Entry 2O5I (X-ray diffraction, 2.50 A resolution); this record covers chains I and D of the 8 polymer chains in the assembly.

Chain I:
Molecule: 14-nt DNA strand
Sequence (14 nucleotides; numbered 2 to 15; the number before each row is that of its first residue):
     2 AACGCCAGAC AGGG
Unresolved in the structure: 2

Chain D:
Protein: DNA-directed RNA polymerase beta' chain
Source organism: Thermus thermophilus
Notes: EC 2.7.7.6
UniProt: Q8RQE8 (RPOC_THET8); residue numbers follow UniProt; this construct covers 1-1524
Amino-acid sequence (1524 residues; each row starts with the number of its first residue):
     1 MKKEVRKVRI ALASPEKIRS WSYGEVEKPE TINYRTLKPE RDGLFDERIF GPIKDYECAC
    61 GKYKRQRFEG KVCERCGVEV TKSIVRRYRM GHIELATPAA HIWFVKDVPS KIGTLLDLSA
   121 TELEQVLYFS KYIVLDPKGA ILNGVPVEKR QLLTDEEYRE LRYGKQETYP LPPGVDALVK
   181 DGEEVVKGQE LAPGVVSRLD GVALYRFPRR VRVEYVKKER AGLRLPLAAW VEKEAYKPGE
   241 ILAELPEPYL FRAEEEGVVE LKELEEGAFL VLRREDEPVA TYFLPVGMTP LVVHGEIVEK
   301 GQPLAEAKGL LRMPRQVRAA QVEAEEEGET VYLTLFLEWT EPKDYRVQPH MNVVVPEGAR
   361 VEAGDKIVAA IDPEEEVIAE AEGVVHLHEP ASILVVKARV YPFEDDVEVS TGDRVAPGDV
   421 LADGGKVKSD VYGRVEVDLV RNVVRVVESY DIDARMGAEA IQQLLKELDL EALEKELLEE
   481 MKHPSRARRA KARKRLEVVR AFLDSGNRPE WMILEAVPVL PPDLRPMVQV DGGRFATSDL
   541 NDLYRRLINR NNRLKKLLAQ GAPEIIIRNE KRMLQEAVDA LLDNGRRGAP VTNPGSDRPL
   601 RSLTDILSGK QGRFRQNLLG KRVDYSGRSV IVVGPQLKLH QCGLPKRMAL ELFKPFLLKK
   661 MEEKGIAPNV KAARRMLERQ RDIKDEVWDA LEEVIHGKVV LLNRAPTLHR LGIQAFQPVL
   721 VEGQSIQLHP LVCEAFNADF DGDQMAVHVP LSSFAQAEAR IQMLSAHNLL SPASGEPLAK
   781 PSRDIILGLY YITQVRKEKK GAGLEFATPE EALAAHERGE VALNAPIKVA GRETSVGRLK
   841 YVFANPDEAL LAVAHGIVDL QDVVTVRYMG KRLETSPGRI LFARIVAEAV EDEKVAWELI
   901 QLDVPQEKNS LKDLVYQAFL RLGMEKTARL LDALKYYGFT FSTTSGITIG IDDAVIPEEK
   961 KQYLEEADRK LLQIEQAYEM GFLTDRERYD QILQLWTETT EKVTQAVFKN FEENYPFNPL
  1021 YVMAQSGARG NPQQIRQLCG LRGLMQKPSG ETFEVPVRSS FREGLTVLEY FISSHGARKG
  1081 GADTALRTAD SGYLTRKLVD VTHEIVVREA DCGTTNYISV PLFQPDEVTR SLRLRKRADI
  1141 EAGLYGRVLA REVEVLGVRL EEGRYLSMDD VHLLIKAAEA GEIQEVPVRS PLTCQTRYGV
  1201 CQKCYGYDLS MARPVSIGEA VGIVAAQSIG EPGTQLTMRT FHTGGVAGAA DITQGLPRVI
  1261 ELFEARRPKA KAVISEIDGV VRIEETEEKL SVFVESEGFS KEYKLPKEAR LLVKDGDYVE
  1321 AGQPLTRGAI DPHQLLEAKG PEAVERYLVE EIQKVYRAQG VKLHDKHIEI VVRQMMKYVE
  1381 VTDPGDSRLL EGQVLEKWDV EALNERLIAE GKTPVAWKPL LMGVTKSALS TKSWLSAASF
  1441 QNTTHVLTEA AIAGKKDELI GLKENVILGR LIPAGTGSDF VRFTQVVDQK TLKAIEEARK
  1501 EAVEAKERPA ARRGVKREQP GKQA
Unresolved in the structure: 1, 208-390, 1237-1254, 1506-1524
Metal / ion sites: Zn2+ site 1: Cys-58, Cys-60, Cys-73, Cys-76; Mg2+: Asp-739, Asp-741, Asp-743 (shared with 1 residue of chain H); Zn2+ site 2: Cys-1112, Cys-1194, Cys-1201, Cys-1204
What the authors report for this chain:
  - conformationally variable residues (domain motion): Leu-540 to Leu-581

Interface between chain I and chain D:
Contacting residue pairs - 9 pairs, chain I then chain D:
  DC6(I) with Arg-1266(D), salt bridge to the phosphate
  DC7(I) with Arg-1266(D), salt bridge to the phosphate
  DA8(I) with Lys-1426(D), phosphate contact
  DG9(I) with Val-108(D), sugar contact; Pro-109(D), phosphate contact
  DA10(I) with Val-108(D), phosphate contact; Ala-120(D), phosphate contact; Thr-121(D), sugar contact; Lys-494(D), salt bridge to the phosphate
Also at the interface, not in a pair above, chain I (6 interface residues in all): DC11
Also at the interface, not in a pair above, chain D (8 interface residues in all): Ser-119

Summary:
The interface between chain I and chain D involves 6 residues on one side and 8 on the other, with 3 salt
bridges. Polar pairs include DC6(I)/Arg-1266(D), DC7(I)/Arg-1266(D) and DA10(I)/Lys-494(D). The Mg2+ site is
built by Asp-739(D), Asp-741(D) and Asp-743(D). The paper reports conformational variability at Leu-540(D).
Chain I is a 14-nt DNA strand and chain D is DNA-directed RNA polymerase beta' chain (Thermus thermophilus);
the structure, Crystal structure of the T. thermophilus RNA polymerase elongation complex, was determined by
X-ray diffraction.
